PDB entry 8FQ5 | electron microscopy, 2.34 A resolution | chains B and F of the 8 polymer chains in the assembly

Chain B:
Name: Glutamate receptor 2
Source organism: Rattus norvegicus
Reference sequence: P19491 (GRIA2_RAT), isoform P19491-2; the construct has insertions or renumbered stretches relative to UniProt, so the offset changes along the chain: -20 to 848 = UniProt 1-869; 855-868 = UniProt 870-883
Chain sequence (889 residues; numbered -20 to 868; the number before each row is that of its first residue; numbers below 1 keep their minus sign (Met-20 is residue -20)):
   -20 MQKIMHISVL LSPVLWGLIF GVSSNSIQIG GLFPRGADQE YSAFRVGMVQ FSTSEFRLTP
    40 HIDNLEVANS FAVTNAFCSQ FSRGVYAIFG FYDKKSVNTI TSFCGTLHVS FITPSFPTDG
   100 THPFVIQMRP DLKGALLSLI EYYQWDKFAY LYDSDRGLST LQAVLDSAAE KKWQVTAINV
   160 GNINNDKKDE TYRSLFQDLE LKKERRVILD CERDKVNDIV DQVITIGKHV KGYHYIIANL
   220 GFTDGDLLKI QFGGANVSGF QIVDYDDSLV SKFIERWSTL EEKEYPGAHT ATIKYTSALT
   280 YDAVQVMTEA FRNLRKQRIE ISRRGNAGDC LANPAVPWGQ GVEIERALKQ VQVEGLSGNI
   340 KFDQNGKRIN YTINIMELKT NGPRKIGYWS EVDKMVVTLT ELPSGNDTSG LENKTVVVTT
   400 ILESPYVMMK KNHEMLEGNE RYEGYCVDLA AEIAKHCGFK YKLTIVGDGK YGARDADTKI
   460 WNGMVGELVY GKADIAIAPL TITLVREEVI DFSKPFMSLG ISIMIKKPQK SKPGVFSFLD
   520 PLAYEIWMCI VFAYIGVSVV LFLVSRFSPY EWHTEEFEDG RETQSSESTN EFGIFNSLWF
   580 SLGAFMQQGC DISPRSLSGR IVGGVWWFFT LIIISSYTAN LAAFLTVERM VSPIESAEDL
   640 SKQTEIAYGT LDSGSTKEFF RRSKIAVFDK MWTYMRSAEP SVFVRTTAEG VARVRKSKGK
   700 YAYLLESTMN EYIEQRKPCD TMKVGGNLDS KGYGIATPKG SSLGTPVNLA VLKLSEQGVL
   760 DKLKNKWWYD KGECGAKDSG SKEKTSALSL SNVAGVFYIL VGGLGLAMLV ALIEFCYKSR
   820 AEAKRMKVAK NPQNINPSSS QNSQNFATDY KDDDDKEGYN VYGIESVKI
Unresolved in the structure: -20 to 506, 553-563, 631-783, 827-868
Construct notes: engineered mutation Asp848 (Tyr869 in P19491); insertion (849-854)
Swiss-Prot annotation at these positions:
  - region: Ala846, Thr847, Lys855 to Gly862 (Required for interaction with IQSEC1)
  - binding site (L-glutamate): Pro478, Thr480, Arg485, Ser654, Thr655, Glu705
  - site: Arg453 (Interaction with the cone snail toxin Con-ikot-ikot), Ile633 (Crucial to convey clamshell closure to channel opening), Arg660 (Interaction with the cone snail toxin Con-ikot-ikot), Lys752 (Interaction with the cone snail toxin Con-ikot-ikot)
  - modified residue: Ser662 (Phosphoserine), Ser696 (Phosphoserine), Ser839 (Phosphoserine), Ser842 (Phosphoserine), Tyr861 (Phosphotyrosine), Ser865 (Phosphoserine)
  - lipidation (S-palmitoyl cysteine): Cys589, Cys815
  - glycosylation (N-linked (GlcNAc...) asparagine): Asn235, Asn349, Asn385, Asn392

Chain F:
Name: Voltage-dependent calcium channel gamma-2 subunit
Source organism: Mus musculus
Reference sequence: O88602 (CCG2_MOUSE); residues 1-323 here = UniProt positions 1-323
Chain sequence (336 residues; row label = number of the first residue in the row):
     1 MGLFDRGVQM LLTTVGAFAA FSLMTIAVGT DYWLYSRGVC KTKSVSENET SEENEEVMTH
    61 SGLWRTCCLE GNFKGLCKQI DHFPEDADYE ADTAEYFLRA VRASSIFPIL SVILLFMGGL
   121 CIAASEFYKT RHNIILSAGI FFVSAGLSNI IGIIVYISAN AGDPSKSDSK KNSYSYGWSF
   181 YFGALSFIIA EMVGVLAVHM FIDRHKQLRA TARATDYLQA SAITRIPSYR YRYQRRSRSS
   241 SRSTEPSHSR DASPVGVKGF NTLPSTEISM YTLSRDPLKA ATTPTATYNS DRDNSFLQVH
   301 NCIQKDSKDS LHANTANRRT TPVGGRGGTE TSQAPA
Unresolved in the structure: 1-4, 43-55, 163-171, 217-336
Construct notes: engineered mutation Glu52 (Lys in O88602), Glu53 (Lys in O88602); expression tag (324-336)
Swiss-Prot annotation at these positions:
  - modified residue: Ser253 (Phosphoserine), Tyr271 (Phosphotyrosine), Thr321 (Phosphothreonine)
  - glycosylation: Asn48 (N-linked (GlcNAc...) asparagine)
Disulfides: Cys40-Cys68, Cys67-Cys77

How chain B and chain F interact:
Pairs across the interface (32; chain B residue first):
  Tyr523(B) - Tyr181(F)  hydrogen bond
  Glu524(B) - Ile157(F)
  Glu524(B) - Tyr174(F)  hydrogen bond
  Glu524(B) - Tyr176(F)  hydrogen bond
  Met527(B) - Phe180(F)  hydrophobic
  Phe531(B) - Ile150(F)
  Phe531(B) - Ala184(F)  hydrophobic
  Phe531(B) - Phe187(F)
  Phe531(B) - Ile188(F)  hydrophobic
  Ala532(B) - Ile150(F)
  Ile534(B) - Ile188(F)  hydrophobic
  Val538(B) - Val143(F)  hydrophobic
  Val538(B) - Glu191(F)
  Val538(B) - Val195(F)  hydrophobic
  Val539(B) - Val143(F)  hydrophobic
  Phe541(B) - Val198(F)  hydrophobic
  Phe541(B) - His199(F)
  Leu542(B) - Ile140(F)  hydrophobic
  Leu542(B) - Val143(F)  hydrophobic
  Leu542(B) - Val198(F)  hydrophobic
  Arg545(B) - Ile202(F)
  Phe546(B) - Leu136(F)  hydrophobic
  Phe546(B) - Phe201(F)
  Pro548(B) - His205(F)
  Pro548(B) - Arg209(F)  hydrogen bond (backbone-side chain)
  Trp551(B) - Ile202(F)  hydrophobic
  Trp551(B) - Lys206(F)
  Trp551(B) - Arg209(F)
  His552(B) - Arg213(F)  hydrogen bond (backbone-side chain)
  Ser565(B) - Lys206(F)
  Ile573(B) - Val195(F)  hydrophobic
  Ile573(B) - His199(F)
Interface residues without a listed pair, chain B (19 interface residues in all): Cys528, Gly535
Interface residues without a listed pair, chain F (25 interface residues in all): Leu147, Ile153, Ile154

Overview:
The interface between chain B and chain F involves 19 residues on one side and 25 on the other; the contacts
include 5 hydrogen bonds. Polar pairs include Tyr523(B)-Tyr181(F), Glu524(B)-Tyr174(F) and
Glu524(B)-Tyr176(F). Curated annotation (UniProt) lists 6 L-glutamate-binding residues on chain B.
Chain B is Glutamate receptor 2 (Rattus norvegicus) and chain F is Voltage-dependent calcium channel gamma-2
subunit (Mus musculus); the structure, GluA2 flip Q isoform of AMPA receptor in complex with gain-of-function
TARP gamma2, with 140mM NMDG ..., was determined by electron microscopy, deposited together with 8FP4, 8FP9,
8FPG, 8FPS, 8FQ1, 8FQB and 8FQF.
